8FCP - chains D and H of the 8 polymer chains in the assembly; structure by electron microscopy, 3.52 A resolution.

[Chain D]
Protein: Transitional endoplasmic reticulum ATPase
From: Homo sapiens
Notes: EC 3.6.4.6
UniProtKB: P55072 (TERA_HUMAN); residue numbers follow UniProt; this construct covers 1-806
Sequence (806 residues; each row starts with the number of its first residue):
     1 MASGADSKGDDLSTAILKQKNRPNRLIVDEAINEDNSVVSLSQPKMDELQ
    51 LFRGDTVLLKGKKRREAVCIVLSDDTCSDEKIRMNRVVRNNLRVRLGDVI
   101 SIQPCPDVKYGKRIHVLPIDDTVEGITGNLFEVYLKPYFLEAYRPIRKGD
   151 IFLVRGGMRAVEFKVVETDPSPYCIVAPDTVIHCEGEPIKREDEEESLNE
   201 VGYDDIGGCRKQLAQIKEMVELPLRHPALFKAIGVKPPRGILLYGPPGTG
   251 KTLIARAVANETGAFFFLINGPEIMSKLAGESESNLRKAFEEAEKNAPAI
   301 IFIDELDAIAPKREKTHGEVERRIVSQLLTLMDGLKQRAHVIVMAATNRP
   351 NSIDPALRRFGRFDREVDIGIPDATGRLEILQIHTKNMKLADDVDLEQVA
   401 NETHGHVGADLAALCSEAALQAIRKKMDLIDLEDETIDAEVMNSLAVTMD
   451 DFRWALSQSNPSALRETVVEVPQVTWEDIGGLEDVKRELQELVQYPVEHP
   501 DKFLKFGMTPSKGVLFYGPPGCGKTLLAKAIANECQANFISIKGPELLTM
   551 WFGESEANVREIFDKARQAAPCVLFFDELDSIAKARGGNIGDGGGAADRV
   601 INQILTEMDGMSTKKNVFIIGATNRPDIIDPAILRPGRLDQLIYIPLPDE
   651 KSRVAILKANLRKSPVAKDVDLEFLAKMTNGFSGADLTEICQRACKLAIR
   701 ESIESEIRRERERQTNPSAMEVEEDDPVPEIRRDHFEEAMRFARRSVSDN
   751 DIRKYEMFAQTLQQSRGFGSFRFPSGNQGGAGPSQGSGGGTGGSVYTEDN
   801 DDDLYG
Not modelled in the structure: 1-22, 708-727, 764-806
Residues lining bound ligands:
  - ADP (adenosine-5'-diphosphate), molecule 1: D205, I206, G207, G208, P247, G248, T249, G250, T252, L253, I380, H384, G408, A409, A412
  - ADP, molecule 2: D478, I479, G480, L482, P520, G521, C522, G523, K524, T525, L526, I656, G684, A685, T688
Swiss-Prot annotation at these positions:
  - region: T797 to G806 (Interaction with UBXN6)
  - motif: D802 to G806 (PIM motif)
  - binding site (ATP): P247 to L253, N348, H384, G521 to L526
  - modified residue: A2 (N-acetylalanine), S3 (Phosphoserine), S7 (Phosphoserine), S13 (Phosphoserine), S37 (Phosphoserine), K315 (N6,N6,N6-trimethyllysine), T436 (Phosphothreonine), S462 (Phosphoserine), K502 (N6-acetyllysine), K505 (N6-acetyllysine), K668 (N6-acetyllysine), S702 (Phosphoserine), K754 (N6-acetyllysine), S770 (Phosphoserine), S775 (Phosphoserine), S787 (Phosphoserine), Y805 (Phosphotyrosine)
  - cross-link (Glycyl lysine isopeptide (Lys-Gly)): K8 (interchain with G-Cter in SUMO2), K18 (interchain with G-Cter in SUMO2)
  - natural variant: R95 (R95G: In IBMPFD1), G97 (G97E: In CMT2Y), I126 (I126F: In IBMPFD1; uncertain significance), R155 (R155C: In IBMPFD1; R155H: In FTDALS6 and IBMPFD1; R155L: In IBMPFD1; R155P: In IBMPFD1; R155S: In IBMPFD1), R159 (R159G: In FTDALS6; R159H: In IBMPFD1), A160 (A160T: In IBMPFD1; uncertain significance), E185 (E185K: In CMT2Y), R191 (R191Q: In FTDALS6 and IBMPFD1), L198 (L198W: In IBMPFD1), A232 (A232E: In IBMPFD1), I254 (I254F: In IBMPFD1; uncertain significance), I369 (I369T: In IBMPFD1; uncertain significance), 2 further natural variant entries in UniProt
  - mutagenesis: F52 to D55 (Abolishes interaction with NPLOC4; when associated with A-110), R53 (R53A: Minor effect on affinity for ATP and ADP), R86 (R86A: Strongly increased affinity for ATP. Strongly reduced affinity for ADP), Y110 (Y110A: Abolishes interaction with NPLOC4; when associated with 52-A--A-55), R113 to H115 (Severely reduced binding to DERL1), F131 (F131R: Severely reduced binding to DERL1), L140 (L140D: Severely reduced binding to DERL1), D179 (D179R: No effect on binding to DERL1), H183 (H183W: Severely reduced binding to DERL1), K251 (K251Q: Impairs ERAD degradation of HMGCR and does not inhibit interaction with RHBDD1; when associated with Q-524), E305 (E305Q: Defect in ubiquitin-dependent protein degradation by the proteasome; when associated with Q-578), K312 (K312A: Does not affect methylation by VCPKMT), 8 further mutagenesis entries in UniProt

[Chain H]
Protein: UBX domain-containing protein 6
From: Homo sapiens
UniProtKB: Q9BZV1 (UBXN6_HUMAN); numbering as in UniProt (aligned over 1-441)
Sequence (441 residues; each row starts with the number of its first residue):
     1 MKKFFQEFKADIKFKSAGPGQKLKESVGEKAHKEKPNQPAPRPPRQGPTN
    51 EAQMAAAAALARLEQKQSRAWGPTSQDTIRNQVRKELQAEATVSGSPEAP
   101 GTNVVSEPREEGSAHLAVPGVYFTCPLTGATLRKDQRDACIKEAILLHFS
   151 TDPVAASIMKIYTFNKDQDRVKLGVDTIAKYLDNIHLHPEEEKYRKIKLQ
   201 NKVFQERINCLEGTHEFFEAIGFQKVLLPAQDQEDPEEFYVLSETTLAQP
   251 QSLERHKEQLLAAEPVRAKLDRQRRVFQPSPLASQFELPGDFFNLTAEEI
   301 KREQRLRSEAVERLSVLRTKAMREKEEQRGLRKYNYTLLRVRLPDGCLLQ
   351 GTFYARERLGAVYGFVREALQSDWLPFELLASGGQKLSEDENLALNECGL
   401 VPSALLTFSWDMAVLEDIKAAGAEPDSILKPELLSAIEKLL
Not modelled in the structure: 1-48, 69-120
Swiss-Prot annotation at these positions:
  - region: M1 to A10 (Mediates interaction with LMAN1), E51 to L63 (VCP/p97-interacting motif (VIM))
  - modified residue: S96 (Phosphoserine)
Reported in the primary citation:
  - mutagenesis - E299R/R302E/R307E/E312R: unchanged binding to p97

[Chain D / chain H interface]
Pairs across the interface - 37 pairs, chain D then chain H:
  N33(D) - L63(H)
  N33(D) - Q67(H)  hydrogen bond
  E34(D) - Q67(H)  hydrogen bond
  D35(D) - R62(H)  salt bridge
  D35(D) - L63(H)
  S37(D) - R62(H)
  V38(D) - A59(H)  hydrophobic
  R53(D) - Q53(H)  hydrogen bond (backbone-side chain)
  R53(D) - L60(H)
  G54(D) - A52(H)
  G54(D) - Q53(H)
  G54(D) - A56(H)
  D55(D) - T49(H)  hydrogen bond (side chain-backbone)
  D55(D) - Q53(H)
  T56(D) - A52(H)
  I70(D) - A55(H)  hydrophobic
  I70(D) - A56(H)  hydrophobic
  L72(D) - L60(H)  hydrophobic
  L72(D) - L63(H)  hydrophobic
  P106(D) - T49(H)
  V108(D) - T49(H)
  V108(D) - E51(H)
  K109(D) - E51(H)  salt bridge
  Y110(D) - E51(H)
  Y110(D) - M54(H)  hydrogen bond
  E141(D) - A58(H)
  A142(D) - A58(H)
  A142(D) - R62(H)  hydrogen bond (backbone-side chain)
  Y143(D) - M54(H)  hydrophobic
  Y143(D) - A55(H)
  Y143(D) - A58(H)  hydrophobic
  I175(D) - E51(H)
  I175(D) - A52(H)
  Q421(D) - K301(H)
  R424(D) - A297(H)
  W454(D) - K301(H)
  Q458(D) - S308(H)
Other interface residues (no listed pair), chain D (26 interface residues in all): I32, P145, K425
Other interface residues (no listed pair), chain H (19 interface residues in all): K66, E298, Q304

[Overview]
Chain D and chain H form an interface of 26 and 19 residues respectively, with 6 hydrogen bonds and 2 salt
bridges. Polar contacts include D35(D)-R62(H), K109(D)-E51(H) and N33(D)-Q67(H). Chain D binds ADP. The paper
reports that E299R/R302E/R307E/E312R of chain H leave binding to p97 unchanged.
Here chain D is Transitional endoplasmic reticulum ATPase and chain H is UBX domain-containing protein 6, both
from Homo sapiens. Entry 8FCP (Cryo-EM structure of p97:UBXD1 para state) was determined by electron
microscopy together with 8FCL, 8FCM, 8FCN, 8FCO, 8FCQ, 8FCR and 8FCT from the same study.
